5KKZ - chains A and E of the 6 polymer chains in the assembly; structure by X-ray diffraction, 2.97 A resolution.

# Chain A (and E)
Molecule: Cytochrome b
From: Rhodobacter sphaeroides
Notes: chain E of this document is another copy of the same molecule, construct and numbering; everything in this record applies to it too
Reference sequence: Q02761 (CYB_RHOSH); residues 1-445 here = UniProt positions 1-445
Chain sequence (445 residues; row label = number of the first residue in the row):
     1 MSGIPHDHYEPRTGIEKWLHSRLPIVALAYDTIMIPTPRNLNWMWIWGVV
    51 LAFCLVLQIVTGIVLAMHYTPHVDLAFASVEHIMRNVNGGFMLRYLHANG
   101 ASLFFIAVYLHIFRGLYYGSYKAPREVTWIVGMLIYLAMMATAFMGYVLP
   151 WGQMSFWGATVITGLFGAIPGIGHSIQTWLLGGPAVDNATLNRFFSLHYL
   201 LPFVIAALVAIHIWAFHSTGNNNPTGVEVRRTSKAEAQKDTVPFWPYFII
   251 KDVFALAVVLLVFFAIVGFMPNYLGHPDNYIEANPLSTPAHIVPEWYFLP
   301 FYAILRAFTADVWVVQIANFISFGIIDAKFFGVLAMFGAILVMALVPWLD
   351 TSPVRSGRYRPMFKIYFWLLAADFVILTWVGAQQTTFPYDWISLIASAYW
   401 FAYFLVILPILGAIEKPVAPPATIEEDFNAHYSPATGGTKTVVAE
Not modelled in the structure: 1-2, 432-445
Bound ions: heme Fe site 1: H97, H198; heme Fe site 2: H111, H212
Small-molecule neighbours:
  - ascorbic acid (ASC): A290, H291, I292, V293, Y302, R306, G381, A382, Q383, Q384
  - famoxadone (FMX): M140, A143, F144, Y147, M154, G158, A159, V161, I162, F166, I292, V293, P294, E295, Y297, F298, Y302, M336, F337
  - heme (HEM), molecule 1: W45, G48, V49, L51, A52, F104, V108, H111, I112, R114, S120, R125, T128, W129, G132, M133, I135, Y136, M139, I205, V209, H212, F216, T219, G220, N221, N222
  - heme (HEM), molecule 2: L55, Q58, I59, G62, I63, L65, A66, Y69, V80, R94, H97, A98, A101, F104, T142, A143, G146, Y147, L149, P150, F195, H198, Y199, P202, Y297
  - lauryl oleyl phosphatidyl ethanolamine (LOP; (1R)-2-{[(R)-(2-aminoethoxy)(hydroxy)phosphoryl]oxy}-1-[(dodecanoyloxy)methyl]ethyl (9Z)-octadec-9-enoate): N42, M44, W47, N99, L103, I106, L110, F113, R114, Y117, Y118, V259, V262, F263, I266, L274, W296, R358, F367, W368, A371, F374, V375
From the paper describing this entry:
  - binding site for famoxadone: F144, F166, E295, M336, F337
  - conformationally variable residues (side-chain flip): E295, F298

# How chain A and chain E interact
Contacting residue pairs - 62 pairs, chain A then chain E:
  W18(A) - E126(E)
  R22(A) - A123(E)
  R22(A) - P124(E)
  R22(A) - E126(E)  salt bridge
  R22(A) - S218(E)
  R22(A) - T219(E)
  L23(A) - W214(E)  hydrophobic
  L23(A) - A215(E)  hydrophobic
  L23(A) - S218(E)
  P24(A) - S218(E)
  I25(A) - W214(E)  hydrophobic
  L28(A) - W214(E)  hydrophobic
  I63(A) - S196(E)  hydrogen bond (backbone-side chain)
  I63(A) - L200(E)  hydrophobic
  A66(A) - N192(E)
  A66(A) - S196(E)
  M67(A) - N192(E)
  M67(A) - R193(E)
  M67(A) - S196(E)
  M67(A) - L197(E)  hydrophobic
  H68(A) - N192(E)  hydrogen bond (backbone-side chain)
  H68(A) - R193(E)
  Y69(A) - N192(E)
  T70(A) - H72(E)
  T70(A) - N192(E)
  P71(A) - P71(E)
  H72(A) - T70(E)
  H72(A) - L75(E)
  L75(A) - H72(E)
  L75(A) - L75(E)  hydrophobic
  A123(A) - R22(E)
  P124(A) - R22(E)
  E126(A) - R22(E)  salt bridge
  V127(A) - L23(E)  hydrophobic
  N192(A) - A66(E)
  N192(A) - M67(E)
  N192(A) - H68(E)  hydrogen bond (side chain-backbone)
  N192(A) - Y69(E)  hydrogen bond (side chain-backbone)
  N192(A) - T70(E)
  R193(A) - M67(E)
  F195(A) - F195(E)  hydrophobic
  S196(A) - I63(E)  hydrogen bond (side chain-backbone)
  S196(A) - A66(E)
  S196(A) - M67(E)
  S196(A) - Y199(E)  hydrogen bond (backbone-side chain)
  L197(A) - M67(E)  hydrophobic
  Y199(A) - S196(E)  hydrogen bond (side chain-backbone)
  Y199(A) - Y199(E)  hydrophobic
  Y199(A) - L200(E)
  L200(A) - I63(E)  hydrophobic
  L200(A) - Y199(E)  hydrogen bond (backbone-side chain)
  L200(A) - F203(E)  hydrophobic
  F203(A) - L200(E)  hydrophobic
  F203(A) - F203(E)  hydrophobic
  I211(A) - L23(E)  hydrophobic
  W214(A) - L23(E)  hydrophobic
  W214(A) - I25(E)  hydrophobic
  W214(A) - L28(E)  hydrophobic
  A215(A) - L23(E)  hydrophobic
  S218(A) - R22(E)
  S218(A) - P24(E)
  T219(A) - R22(E)
Also at the interface, not in a pair above, chain A (35 interface residues in all): L19, A189, W348
Also at the interface, not in a pair above, chain E (33 interface residues in all): W18, L19, V127, I211

# Summary
35 residues of chain A face 33 of chain E across their interface; the contacts include 8 hydrogen bonds and 2
salt bridges. Polar contacts include R22(A)-E126(E), I63(A)-S196(E) and H68(A)-N192(E). The paper reports a
binding site for famoxadone at F144(A), F166(A) and E295(A) among others; conformational variability at
E295(A) and F298(A).
Chain A and chain E are both Cytochrome b (Rhodobacter sphaeroides); the structure, Rhodobacter sphaeroides
bc1 with famoxadone, was determined by X-ray diffraction, deposited together with 5KLI.
